PDB entry 4GYC | X-ray diffraction, 2.05 A resolution | chains A and B

[Chain A]
Name: Sensory rhodopsin-2
From: Natronomonas pharaonis
UniProt: P42196 (BACS2_NATPH); numbering as in UniProt (aligned over 1-239)
Chain sequence (245 residues; each row starts with the number of its first residue):
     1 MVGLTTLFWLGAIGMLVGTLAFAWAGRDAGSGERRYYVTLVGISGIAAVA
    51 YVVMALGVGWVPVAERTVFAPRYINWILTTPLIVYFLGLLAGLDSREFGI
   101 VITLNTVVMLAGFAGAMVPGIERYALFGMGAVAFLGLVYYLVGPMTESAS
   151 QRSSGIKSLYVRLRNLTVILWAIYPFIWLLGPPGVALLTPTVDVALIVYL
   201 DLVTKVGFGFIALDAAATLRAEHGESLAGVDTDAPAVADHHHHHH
Unresolved in the structure: 1, 222-245
Construct notes: engineered mutation Asn75 (Asp in P42196); expression tag (240-245)
Covalently attached groups: retinal (RET) linked to Lys205
Residues lining bound ligands:
  - eicosane (LFA), molecule 1: Thr19, Leu20, Ala23, Trp24
  - eicosane (LFA), molecule 2: Glu33, Tyr36, Tyr37, Leu40, Phe86, Ala212, Leu213, Ala216
  - eicosane (LFA), molecule 3: Ile46, Val49, Ala50, Val53, Val58, Gly59, Pro71, Ile74, Asn75, Leu78
  - eicosane (LFA), molecule 4: Leu104, Val132, Gly136, Tyr140
  - eicosane (LFA), molecule 5: Phe127, Phe134, Leu135, Val138, Val168, Ala172, Pro175, Phe176, Leu179
  - eicosane (LFA), molecule 6: Tyr139, Val142, Gly143, Thr146
  - retinal (RET): Trp76, Thr79, Thr80, Ile83, Val108, Met109, Gly112, Phe127, Gly130, Ala131, Phe134, Trp171, Tyr174, Pro175, Trp178, Asp201, Thr204
Swiss-Prot annotation at these positions:
  - modified residue: Lys205 (N6-(retinylidene)lysine)
What the authors report for this chain:
  - conformationally variable residues (helix shift, side-chain flip): Arg72, Asn75, Leu196 to Val206
  - mutagenesis - D75N: unchanged signaling (citing earlier work)

[Chain B]
Name: Sensory rhodopsin II transducer
From: Natronomonas pharaonis
UniProt: P42259 (HTR2_NATPH); residues 1-135 here = UniProt positions 1-135
Chain sequence (135 residues; numbered 1 to 135; the number before each row is that of its first residue):
     1 MSLNVSRLLLPSRVRHSYTGKMGAVFIFVGALTVLFGAIAYGEVTAAAAT
    51 GDAAAVQEAAVSAILGLIILLGINLGLVAATLGGDTAASLSTLAAKASRM
   101 GDGDLDVELETRREDEIGDLYAAFDEMRQSVRTSL
Unresolved in the structure: 1-22, 84-135

[Interface between chain A and chain B]
Pairs across the interface (35):
  Val2(A) - Ile39(B)  hydrophobic
  Leu7(A) - Ile39(B)  hydrophobic
  Arg162(A) - Ala80(B)
  Arg162(A) - Thr81(B)  hydrogen bond (side chain-backbone)
  Arg162(A) - Gly83(B)
  Leu166(A) - Ala80(B)  hydrophobic
  Ile169(A) - Gly76(B)
  Leu170(A) - Ile73(B)
  Ile173(A) - Ile69(B)  hydrophobic
  Ile173(A) - Gly72(B)
  Ile173(A) - Ile73(B)
  Leu187(A) - Ser62(B)
  Leu187(A) - Leu65(B)  hydrophobic
  Leu188(A) - Ser62(B)
  Leu188(A) - Leu65(B)  hydrophobic
  Leu188(A) - Gly66(B)
  Leu188(A) - Ile69(B)  hydrophobic
  Thr189(A) - Glu43(B)  hydrogen bond
  Thr189(A) - Ser62(B)  hydrogen bond (backbone-side chain)
  Thr191(A) - Glu43(B)  hydrogen bond
  Val192(A) - Phe36(B)  hydrophobic
  Val192(A) - Glu43(B)
  Val192(A) - Ser62(B)
  Ala195(A) - Phe36(B)  hydrophobic
  Leu196(A) - Phe36(B)  hydrophobic
  Leu196(A) - Gly66(B)
  Tyr199(A) - Phe28(B)  hydrophobic
  Tyr199(A) - Val29(B)
  Tyr199(A) - Leu32(B)  hydrophobic
  Tyr199(A) - Leu70(B)  hydrophobic
  Tyr199(A) - Ile73(B)  hydrophobic
  Tyr199(A) - Asn74(B)  hydrogen bond
  Leu200(A) - Ile73(B)  hydrophobic
  Val203(A) - Leu77(B)  hydrophobic
  Ile211(A) - Thr81(B)
Interface residues without a listed pair, chain A (21 interface residues in all): Asn165, Ile177, Leu180
Interface residues without a listed pair, chain B (20 interface residues in all): Val61

[Summary]
21 residues of chain A and 20 residues of chain B are in contact; the contacts include 5 hydrogen bonds. Among
the polar pairs are Arg162(A)-Thr81(B), Thr189(A)-Glu43(B) and Thr189(A)-Ser62(B). Chain A binds 6 copies of
eicosane. The paper reports that D75N of chain A leaves signaling unchanged; conformational variability at
Arg72(A), Asn75(A) and Leu196(A).
Here chain A is Sensory rhodopsin-2 and chain B is Sensory rhodopsin II transducer, both from Natronomonas
pharaonis. Entry 4GYC (Structure of the SRII(D75N mutant)/HtrII Complex in I212121 space group ("U" shape))
was determined by X-ray diffraction.
